8DG9 - chains F and G of the 9 polymer chains in the assembly; structure by electron microscopy, 2.24 A resolution.

Chain F:
Molecule: mAb MxR Heavy Chain, VH region
From: Homo sapiens
Amino-acid sequence (120 residues; row label = number of the first residue in the row; a row labelled like 82A-82C holds insertion residues (82A, then the next letters in order)):
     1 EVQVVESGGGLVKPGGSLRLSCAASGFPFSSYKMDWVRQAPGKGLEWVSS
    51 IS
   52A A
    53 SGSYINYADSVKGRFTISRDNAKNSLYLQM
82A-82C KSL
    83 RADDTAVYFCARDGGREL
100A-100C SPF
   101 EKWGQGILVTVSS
Disulfide bonds: Cys22-Cys92

Chain G:
Molecule: mAb MxR Light Chain, VL region
From: Homo sapiens
Amino-acid sequence (111 residues; each row starts with the number of its first residue; note: 1 number in that range is skipped by the numbering (no residue carries it; nothing is unmodelled there); a row labelled like 27A-27C holds insertion residues (27A, then the next letters in order)):
     1 QSVLTQPPS
    11 VSGAPGQRVTISCTGTN
27A-27C SNI
    28 GTGYDVHWYQQLPGTAPKVVLFDNNNRPSGVPDRFSGSKSGTSAALAITG
    78 LQAEDEAVYYCQSYDKSL
95A-95B GG
    96 WVFGGGTKLTV
  106A L
Disulfide bonds: Cys23-Cys88

How chain F and chain G interact:
Residue-residue contacts - 30 pairs, chain F then chain G:
  Gln39(F) - Gln38(G)  hydrogen bond
  Gln39(F) - Tyr87(G)  hydrogen bond
  Lys43(F) - Tyr87(G)
  Gly44(F) - Tyr87(G)
  Leu45(F) - Pro44(G)  hydrophobic
  Leu45(F) - Tyr87(G)  hydrophobic
  Leu45(F) - Phe98(G)
  Trp47(F) - Gly95A(G)
  Trp47(F) - Gly95B(G)
  Trp47(F) - Trp96(G)
  Phe91(F) - Ala43(G)  hydrophobic
  Arg98(F) - Phe49(G)
  Leu100(F) - Tyr31(G)  hydrophobic
  Leu100(F) - His34(G)  hydrogen bond (backbone-side chain)
  Leu100(F) - Tyr91(G)  hydrophobic
  Leu100(F) - Trp96(G)
  Ser100A(F) - His34(G)
  Ser100A(F) - Trp96(G)
  Pro100B(F) - His34(G)
  Pro100B(F) - Tyr36(G)
  Pro100B(F) - Phe49(G)  hydrophobic
  Phe100C(F) - Tyr36(G)  hydrogen bond (backbone-side chain)
  Phe100C(F) - Val46(G)
  Phe100C(F) - Gln89(G)
  Phe100C(F) - Trp96(G)
  Phe100C(F) - Phe98(G)  hydrophobic
  Trp103(F) - Tyr36(G)  hydrophobic
  Trp103(F) - Ala43(G)  hydrophobic
  Trp103(F) - Pro44(G)  hydrogen bond (side chain-backbone)
  Gly104(F) - Ala43(G)
Also at the interface, not in a pair above, chain F (19 interface residues in all): Asp35, Val37, Glu46, Asn58, Asp61, Glu99
Also at the interface, not in a pair above, chain G (17 interface residues in all): Leu95, Gly100

In short:
The interface between chain F and chain G involves 19 residues on one side and 17 on the other, with 5
hydrogen bonds. Polar contacts include Gln39(F)-Gln38(G), Gln39(F)-Tyr87(G) and Leu100(F)-His34(G).
Here chain F is mAb MxR Heavy Chain, VH region and chain G is mAb MxR Light Chain, VL region, both from Homo
sapiens. Entry 8DG9 (Cryo-EM Structure of RSV prefusion F trimer in complex with three MxR Fabs) was
determined by electron microscopy.
